PDB entry 6IQQ | X-ray diffraction, 2.80 A resolution | chains A and B of the 4 polymer chains in the assembly

# Chain A (and B)
Molecule: Lipoprotein NlpI
From: Escherichia coli
Notes: chain B of this document is another copy of the same molecule, construct and numbering; everything in this record applies to it too
UniProtKB: P0AFB1 (NLPI_ECOLI); residues 22-296 here correspond to UniProt positions 20-294 (UniProt number = residue number - 2)
Amino-acid sequence (296 residues; numbered 1 to 296; the number before each row is that of its first residue):
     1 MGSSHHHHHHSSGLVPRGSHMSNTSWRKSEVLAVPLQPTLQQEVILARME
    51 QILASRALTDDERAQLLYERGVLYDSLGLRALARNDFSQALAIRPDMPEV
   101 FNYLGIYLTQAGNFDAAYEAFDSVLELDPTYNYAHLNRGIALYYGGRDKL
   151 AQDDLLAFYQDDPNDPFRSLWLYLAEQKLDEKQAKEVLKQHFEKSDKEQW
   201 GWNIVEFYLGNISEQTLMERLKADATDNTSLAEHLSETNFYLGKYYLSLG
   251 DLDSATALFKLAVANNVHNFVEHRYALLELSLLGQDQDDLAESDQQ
Unresolved in the structure: 1-30, 288-296 (chain B: 1-29, 288-296)
Differences from the reference sequence: initiating methionine (1); expression tag (2-21)

# Interface between chain A and chain B
Contacting residue pairs (40):
  L32(A) - K260(B)  hydrogen bond (backbone-side chain)
  A33(A) - K260(B)
  P35(A) - K260(B)
  P35(A) - V263(B)
  P35(A) - A264(B)  hydrophobic
  Q37(A) - R80(B)  hydrogen bond
  Q37(A) - V263(B)
  P38(A) - G78(B)
  P38(A) - L79(B)  hydrophobic
  E43(A) - L79(B)
  E43(A) - R80(B)  hydrogen bond (side chain-backbone)
  E43(A) - A81(B)  hydrogen bond (side chain-backbone)
  E43(A) - L82(B)  hydrogen bond (side chain-backbone)
  L46(A) - L82(B)  hydrophobic
  A47(A) - L82(B)  hydrophobic
  E50(A) - E50(B)
  E50(A) - R70(B)  salt bridge
  R70(A) - E50(B)  salt bridge
  G78(A) - P38(B)
  L79(A) - P38(B)  hydrophobic
  L79(A) - E43(B)
  L79(A) - L79(B)  hydrophobic
  R80(A) - Q37(B)  hydrogen bond
  R80(A) - E43(B)
  A81(A) - L40(B)  hydrophobic
  A81(A) - E43(B)  hydrogen bond (backbone-side chain)
  L82(A) - E43(B)  hydrogen bond (backbone-side chain)
  L82(A) - L46(B)  hydrophobic
  L82(A) - A47(B)  hydrophobic
  N85(A) - A47(B)
  K260(A) - L32(B)  hydrogen bond (side chain-backbone)
  K260(A) - A33(B)
  K260(A) - V34(B)
  K260(A) - P35(B)
  V263(A) - P35(B)
  V263(A) - Q37(B)
  A264(A) - P35(B)
  A264(A) - A264(B)  hydrophobic
  N266(A) - N266(B)  hydrogen bond
  L277(A) - V34(B)  hydrophobic
Other interface residues (no listed pair), chain A (29 interface residues in all): V34, L40, L77, A257, L261, H268, H273, L280
Other interface residues (no listed pair), chain B (29 interface residues in all): L77, N85, A257, L261, H268, H273, L277, L280

# Summary
Chain A and chain B each contribute 29 residues to their interface, with 10 hydrogen bonds and 2 salt bridges.
Among the polar pairs are E50(A)-R70(B), L32(A)-K260(B) and Q37(A)-R80(B).
Chain A and chain B are both Lipoprotein NlpI (Escherichia coli); the structure, Crystal structure of Prc with
S452I and L252Y mutations in complex with NlpI, was determined by X-ray diffraction, deposited together with
6IQR, 6IQS and 6IQU.
